Entry 5GAN (electron microscopy, 3.70 A resolution); this record covers chains V and K of the 35 polymer chains in the assembly.

== Chain V ==
Molecule: U4 snRNA
Organism: Saccharomyces cerevisiae
Sequence (160 nucleotides; row label = number of the first residue in the row):
     1 AUCCUUAUGC ACGGGAAAUA CGCAUAUCAG UGAGGAUUCG UCCGAGAUUG UGUUUUUGCU
    61 GGUUGAAAUU UAAUUAUAAA CCAGACCGUC UCCUCAUGGU CAAUUCGGUG UUCGCUUUUG
   121 AAUACUUCAA GACUAUGUAG GGAAUUUUUG GAAUACCUUU
Unresolved in the structure: 68-72, 105-127, 153-160

== Chain K ==
Protein: 13 kDa ribonucleoprotein-associated protein
Organism: Saccharomyces cerevisiae
UniProt: P39990 (SNU13_YEAST); residues 1-126 here = UniProt positions 1-126
Amino-acid sequence (126 residues; each row starts with the number of its first residue):
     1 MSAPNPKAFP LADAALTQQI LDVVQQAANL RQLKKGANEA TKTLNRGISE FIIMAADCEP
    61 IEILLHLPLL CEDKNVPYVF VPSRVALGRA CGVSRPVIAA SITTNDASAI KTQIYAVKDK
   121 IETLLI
Unresolved in the structure: 1-2
UniProt features mapped onto this chain:
  - mutagenesis: Glu59 (E59A: Impairs binding to U4 snRNA, but not U3 snoRNA. Causes pre-mRNA splicing and pre-rRNA processing defects), Val81 (V81L: Impairs binding to U4 snRNA, but not U3 snoRNA, and causes pre rRNA processing defects and an accumulation of unspliced U3 snoRNA; when associated with A-84), Arg84 (R84A: Impairs binding to U4 snRNA, but not U3 snoRNA, and causes pre rRNA processing defects and an accumulation of unspliced U3 snoRNA; when associated with L-81)

== Interface between chain V and chain K ==
Residue-residue contacts (29; chain V residue first):
  U5(V) with Ala109(K), sugar contact
  U6(V) with Gln26(K), base contact; Asn29(K), sugar contact; Leu30(K), sugar contact
  A7(V) with Asn29(K), hydrogen bond to the sugar
  A29(V) with Arg95(K), salt bridge to the phosphate
  G30(V) with Lys35(K), base contact; Gly36(K), phosphate contact; Val93(K), base contact; Arg95(K), salt bridge to the phosphate; Val97(K), sugar contact
  U31(V) with Gly36(K), phosphate contact; Ala37(K), hydrogen bond to the phosphate; Glu59(K), hydrogen bond to the base; Pro60(K), base contact; Ile63(K), sugar contact; Arg84(K), base contact; Ile98(K), phosphate contact
  G32(V) with Lys35(K), base contact; Gly36(K), base contact; Asn38(K), hydrogen bond to the base; Glu39(K), hydrogen bond to the base
  C43(V) with Lys42(K), salt bridge to the phosphate; Arg46(K), salt bridge to the phosphate
  G44(V) with Lys34(K), salt bridge to the phosphate; Glu39(K), hydrogen bond to the sugar; Lys42(K), hydrogen bond to the base
  A45(V) with Arg31(K), salt bridge to the phosphate; Lys35(K), salt bridge to the phosphate
Interface residues without a listed pair, chain V (11 interface residues in all): C42
Interface residues without a listed pair, chain K (24 interface residues in all): Cys58, Pro96, Ala99

== Overview ==
11 residues of chain V face 24 of chain K across their interface; the contacts include 7 hydrogen bonds and 7
salt bridges. Among the polar pairs are U31(V)-Glu59(K), G32(V)-Asn38(K) and G32(V)-Glu39(K). UniProt lists 3
mutagenesis sites on chain K.
Chain V is U4 snRNA and chain K is 13 kDa ribonucleoprotein-associated protein, both from Saccharomyces
cerevisiae; the structure, The overall structure of the yeast spliceosomal U4/U6.U5 tri-snRNP at 3.7 Angstrom,
was determined by electron microscopy (same publication as 5GAM, 5GAO and 5GAP).
